PDB entry 2Q2W | X-ray diffraction, 2.12 A resolution | chains A and B of the 4 polymer chains in the assembly

# Chain A (and B)
Name: Beta-D-hydroxybutyrate dehydrogenase
Source organism: Pseudomonas putida
Notes: EC 1.1.1.30; chain B of this document is another copy of the same molecule, construct and numbering; everything in this record applies to it too
UniProt: Q9AE70 (Q9AE70_PSEPU); residues 2-256 here = UniProt positions 2-256
Sequence (255 residues; each row starts with the number of its first residue):
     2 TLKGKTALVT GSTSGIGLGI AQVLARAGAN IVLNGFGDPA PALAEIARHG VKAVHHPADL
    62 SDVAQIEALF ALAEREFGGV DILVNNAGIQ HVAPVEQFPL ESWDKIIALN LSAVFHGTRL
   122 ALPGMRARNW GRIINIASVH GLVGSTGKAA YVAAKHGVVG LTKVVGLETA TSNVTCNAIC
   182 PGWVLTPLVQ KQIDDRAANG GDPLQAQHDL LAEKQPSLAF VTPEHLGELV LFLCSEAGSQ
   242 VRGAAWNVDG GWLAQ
Disordered / not traced: 198-199 (chain B: fully traced)

# How chain A and chain B interact
Contacting residue pairs - 58 pairs, chain A then chain B:
  K164(A) - A255(B)
  L168(A) - P217(B)  hydrophobic
  L168(A) - G252(B)
  L168(A) - A255(B)  hydrophobic
  L168(A) - Q256(B)
  A171(A) - P217(B)  hydrophobic
  A171(A) - S218(B)
  T172(A) - P217(B)
  P217(A) - L168(B)  hydrophobic
  P217(A) - A171(B)
  P217(A) - T172(B)
  S218(A) - A171(B)
  S218(A) - Q241(B)  hydrogen bond
  S218(A) - R243(B)
  A220(A) - Q241(B)
  F221(A) - Q241(B)
  H226(A) - E237(B)
  H226(A) - A238(B)
  H226(A) - S240(B)
  E229(A) - F233(B)
  E229(A) - A238(B)
  L230(A) - F233(B)
  L230(A) - W247(B)  hydrophobic
  F233(A) - E229(B)
  F233(A) - L230(B)
  E237(A) - H226(B)
  A238(A) - H226(B)
  A238(A) - E229(B)
  S240(A) - H226(B)  hydrogen bond
  Q241(A) - S218(B)  hydrogen bond
  Q241(A) - A220(B)
  Q241(A) - F221(B)
  Q241(A) - V222(B)
  Q241(A) - D250(B)  hydrogen bond (backbone-backbone)
  Q241(A) - G251(B)  hydrogen bond (backbone-backbone)
  R243(A) - S218(B)
  R243(A) - D250(B)
  R243(A) - G251(B)
  R243(A) - G252(B)
  G244(A) - A255(B)
  A245(A) - N248(B)
  W247(A) - L230(B)  hydrophobic
  W247(A) - W247(B)  hydrophobic
  W247(A) - N248(B)  hydrogen bond (side chain-backbone)
  W247(A) - V249(B)  hydrophobic
  N248(A) - A245(B)
  N248(A) - W247(B)  hydrogen bond (backbone-side chain)
  V249(A) - Q241(B)
  V249(A) - W247(B)  hydrophobic
  D250(A) - Q241(B)  hydrogen bond (backbone-backbone)
  G251(A) - Q241(B)  hydrogen bond (backbone-backbone)
  G251(A) - R243(B)
  G252(A) - L168(B)
  G252(A) - R243(B)
  A255(A) - K164(B)
  A255(A) - L168(B)
  A255(A) - G244(B)
  Q256(A) - L168(B)
Other interface residues (no listed pair), chain A (30 interface residues in all): L219, V222, V242
Other interface residues (no listed pair), chain B (30 interface residues in all): L219, V242

# Overview
Chain A and chain B each contribute 30 residues to their interface; the contacts include 9 hydrogen bonds.
Polar contacts include S218(A)-Q241(B), S240(A)-H226(B) and W247(A)-N248(B).
Both chains are Beta-D-hydroxybutyrate dehydrogenase (Pseudomonas putida). Entry 2Q2W (Structure of
D-3-Hydroxybutyrate Dehydrogenase from Pseudomonas putida) was determined by X-ray diffraction together with
2Q2Q and 2Q2V from the same study.
